8V10 - chains A and B of the 4 polymer chains in the assembly; structure by X-ray diffraction, 3.02 A resolution.

== Chain A ==
Name: Kinetochore protein NDC80
Source organism: Saccharomyces cerevisiae
UniProt: P40460 (NDC80_YEAST); residue numbers follow UniProt; this construct covers 114-318, 621-691
Amino-acid sequence (279 residues; each row starts with the number of its first residue; note: 302 numbers in that range are skipped by the numbering (no residue carries them; nothing is unmodelled there)):
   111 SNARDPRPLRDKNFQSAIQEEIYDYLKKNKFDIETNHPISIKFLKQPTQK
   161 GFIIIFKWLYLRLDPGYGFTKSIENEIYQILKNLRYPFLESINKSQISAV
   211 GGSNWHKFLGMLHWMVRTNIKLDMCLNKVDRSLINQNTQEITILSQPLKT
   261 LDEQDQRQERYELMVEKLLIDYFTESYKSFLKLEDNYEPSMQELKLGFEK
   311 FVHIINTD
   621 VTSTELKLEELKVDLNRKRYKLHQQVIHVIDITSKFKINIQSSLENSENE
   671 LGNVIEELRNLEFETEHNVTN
Disordered / not traced: 111-112, 683-691
Differences from the reference sequence: expression tag (111-113)
Ion coordination: Ni2+: His648 (shared with 3 residues of chain D)
Swiss-Prot annotation at these positions:
  - modified residue: Thr248 (Phosphothreonine)
  - mutagenesis: Ser201 (S201A: Loss of function)

== Chain B ==
Name: Mps1/NUF2 chimera protein
Source organism: Saccharomyces cerevisiae
Notes: EC 2.7.12.2
UniProt: chimeric construct of P54199, P33895: residues 137-171 from P54199 (MPS1_YEAST) positions 137-171 (same numbers); residues 1002-1153 from P33895 positions 2-153 (UniProt number = residue number - 1000); residues 1407-1451 from P33895 positions 407-451 (UniProt number = residue number - 1000)
Amino-acid sequence (233 residues; numbered 136 to 1451; 1083 numbers in that range are skipped by the numbering (no residue carries them; nothing is unmodelled there); the number before each row is that of its first residue):
   136 MRQNMKEDITAKYAERRSKRFLISNRTTKLGPAKRA
  1002 SRNQDVFPILDLQELVICLQSCDFALATQENISRPTSDYMVTLYKQIIEN
  1052 FMGISVESLLNSSNQETGDGHLQEENENIYLDTLNVLVLNKICFKFFENI
  1102 GVQDFNMTDLYKPEAQRTQRLLSAVVNYARFREERMFDCNSFILQMESLL
  1152 GQ
  1407 INKLNDEIKQLQKDFEVEVKEIEIEYSLLSGHINKYMNEMLEYMQ
Disordered / not traced: 136-150
Cystine bridges: Cys1019-Cys1023
Differences from the reference sequence: initiating methionine (136)

== How chain A and chain B interact ==
Residue-residue contacts - 133 pairs, chain A then chain B:
  Tyr170(A) - Met1108(B)
  Leu173(A) - Leu1088(B)  hydrophobic
  Leu173(A) - Lys1092(B)
  Asp174(A) - Asn1091(B)  hydrogen bond
  Asp174(A) - Phe1106(B)
  Asp174(A) - Asn1107(B)
  Asp174(A) - Met1108(B)  hydrogen bond (side chain-backbone)
  Pro175(A) - Lys1092(B)
  Pro175(A) - Phe1095(B)  hydrophobic
  Gly176(A) - Phe1106(B)
  Gly176(A) - Asn1107(B)
  Tyr177(A) - Asn1107(B)
  Tyr177(A) - Thr1109(B)
  Gly178(A) - Asn1107(B)
  Asn193(A) - Met1108(B)
  Asn193(A) - Thr1109(B)
  Leu194(A) - Thr1084(B)  hydrogen bond (backbone-side chain)
  Leu194(A) - Leu1088(B)  hydrophobic
  Leu194(A) - Met1108(B)  hydrophobic
  Arg195(A) - Asp1083(B)
  Arg195(A) - Thr1084(B)  hydrogen bond (backbone-side chain)
  Arg195(A) - Val1087(B)
  Pro197(A) - Ile1080(B)  hydrophobic
  Phe198(A) - Ile1080(B)  hydrophobic
  Trp224(A) - Ile1080(B)
  Trp224(A) - Tyr1081(B)
  Trp224(A) - Thr1084(B)
  Arg227(A) - Tyr1081(B)
  Thr228(A) - Tyr1081(B)
  Thr228(A) - Thr1084(B)
  Thr228(A) - Leu1085(B)
  Thr228(A) - Leu1088(B)
  Lys231(A) - Asn1077(B)
  Lys231(A) - Tyr1081(B)
  Lys231(A) - Leu1085(B)
  Leu232(A) - Leu1085(B)  hydrophobic
  Leu232(A) - Leu1088(B)  hydrophobic
  Cys235(A) - Ser1064(B)  hydrogen bond (side chain-backbone)
  Cys235(A) - Asn1065(B)
  Cys235(A) - Leu1085(B)  hydrophobic
  Leu236(A) - Val1089(B)  hydrophobic
  Leu236(A) - Lys1092(B)
  Lys238(A) - Ser1063(B)
  Lys238(A) - Gln1066(B)
  Lys238(A) - Thr1068(B)  hydrogen bond
  Val239(A) - Leu1060(B)  hydrophobic
  Val239(A) - Ser1064(B)
  Ser242(A) - Ser1063(B)  hydrogen bond
  Leu243(A) - Ile1055(B)  hydrophobic
  Leu243(A) - Leu1060(B)  hydrophobic
  Leu258(A) - Asn1411(B)
  Leu261(A) - Lys1415(B)
  Gln264(A) - Asn1408(B)
  Gln264(A) - Asn1411(B)
  Gln264(A) - Lys1415(B)  hydrogen bond
  Gln268(A) - Asn1408(B)  hydrogen bond
  Tyr271(A) - Leu1151(B)  hydrophobic
  Glu272(A) - Arg152(B)
  Glu272(A) - Ser153(B)  hydrogen bond (backbone-side chain)
  Glu272(A) - Lys154(B)  salt bridge
  Glu272(A) - Leu1151(B)
  Leu273(A) - Arg152(B)
  Val275(A) - Met1147(B)  hydrophobic
  Glu276(A) - Arg152(B)  salt bridge
  Glu276(A) - Ser153(B)  hydrogen bond (backbone-side chain)
  Glu276(A) - Arg155(B)  salt bridge
  Leu279(A) - Phe156(B)  hydrophobic
  Leu279(A) - Cys1140(B)  hydrophobic
  Leu279(A) - Ile1144(B)  hydrophobic
  Ile280(A) - Phe1052(B)
  Ile280(A) - Met1053(B)
  Ile280(A) - Gly1054(B)
  Tyr282(A) - Arg1136(B)
  Tyr282(A) - Asp1139(B)  hydrogen bond
  Tyr282(A) - Cys1140(B)  hydrophobic
  Phe283(A) - Tyr1129(B)
  Phe283(A) - Arg1133(B)
  Phe283(A) - Arg1136(B)
  Phe283(A) - Met1137(B)  hydrophobic
  Phe283(A) - Cys1140(B)  hydrophobic
  Thr284(A) - Asn1100(B)
  Thr284(A) - Tyr1129(B)
  Ser286(A) - Phe1132(B)
  Tyr287(A) - Phe1008(B)
  Tyr287(A) - Ile1101(B)
  Tyr287(A) - Ala1125(B)
  Tyr287(A) - Asn1128(B)  hydrogen bond
  Tyr287(A) - Tyr1129(B)  hydrophobic
  Tyr287(A) - Phe1132(B)
  Lys288(A) - Asn1100(B)
  Phe290(A) - Arg170(B)  hydrogen bond (backbone-side chain)
  Phe290(A) - Phe1132(B)  hydrophobic
  Leu291(A) - Val1007(B)  hydrophobic
  Leu291(A) - Phe1008(B)  hydrophobic
  Leu291(A) - Asn1100(B)
  Leu291(A) - Ile1101(B)
  Leu293(A) - Arg170(B)
  Glu294(A) - Arg170(B)
  Asp295(A) - Arg170(B)  salt bridge
  Tyr297(A) - Phe1132(B)
  Tyr297(A) - Arg1136(B)
  Met301(A) - Asp1139(B)
  Met301(A) - Phe1143(B)  hydrophobic
  Leu304(A) - Phe1143(B)  hydrophobic
  Phe308(A) - Phe1143(B)
  Phe308(A) - Gln1146(B)
  Phe311(A) - Met1147(B)  hydrophobic
  Val312(A) - Leu1150(B)  hydrophobic
  Ile315(A) - Leu1150(B)  hydrophobic
  Ile315(A) - Leu1151(B)  hydrophobic
  Ile315(A) - Ile1407(B)  hydrophobic
  Asp318(A) - Ile1407(B)
  Val621(A) - Ile1407(B)  hydrophobic
  Thr624(A) - Leu1410(B)
  Thr624(A) - Asn1411(B)
  Glu625(A) - Leu1410(B)
  Leu628(A) - Ile1414(B)  hydrophobic
  Leu631(A) - Ile1414(B)
  Leu631(A) - Leu1417(B)  hydrophobic
  Leu631(A) - Gln1418(B)
  Lys632(A) - Leu1417(B)
  Leu635(A) - Leu1417(B)
  Leu635(A) - Phe1421(B)  hydrophobic
  Lys638(A) - Phe1421(B)
  Arg639(A) - Phe1421(B)
  Arg639(A) - Glu1424(B)  salt bridge
  Leu642(A) - Val1425(B)  hydrophobic
  Leu642(A) - Ile1428(B)  hydrophobic
  His643(A) - Glu1424(B)  salt bridge
  Val646(A) - Ile1428(B)  hydrophobic
  Thr653(A) - Ile1439(B)
  Lys657(A) - Tyr1442(B)  hydrogen bond
  Ile660(A) - Tyr1442(B)
Other interface residues (no listed pair), chain A (76 interface residues in all): Arg172, Arg267, Lys305, Asn316, Lys627, Val649, Phe656, Leu664
Other interface residues (no listed pair), chain B (75 interface residues in all): Lys169, His1072, Gly1102, Asp1105, Tyr1112, Glu1413, Tyr1432, Leu1435, Met1443, Met1446
The authors on this interface:
  - residue pairs: Asp295(A)-Arg170(B) (salt bridge)
  - interface residues, chain A: Asp295(A)
  - interface residues, chain B: Arg152(B), Phe156(B)

== Summary ==
Chain A and chain B form an interface of 76 and 75 residues respectively, with 15 hydrogen bonds and 6 salt
bridges. Among the polar pairs are Glu272(A)-Lys154(B), Glu276(A)-Arg152(B) and Glu276(A)-Arg155(B). The
authors report a salt bridge between Asp295(A) and Arg170(B). The paper reports interface residues Asp295(A)
and Arg152(B) among others.
Here chain A is Kinetochore protein NDC80 and chain B is Mps1/NUF2 chimera protein, both from Saccharomyces
cerevisiae. Entry 8V10 (Structure of a Saccharomyces cerevisiae Mps1 peptide bound to dwarf Ndc80 Complex) was
determined by X-ray diffraction together with 8V11 from the same study.
